Entry 5VN7 (X-ray diffraction, 2.70 A resolution); this record covers chain A.

== Chain A ==
Protein: Bacteriorhodopsin
Source organism: Halobacterium salinarum (strain ATCC 700922 / JCM 11081 / NRC-1)
UniProt: P02945 (BACR_HALSA); residues -12 to 249 here correspond to UniProt positions 1-262 (UniProt number = residue number + 13)
Sequence (262 residues; row label = number of the first residue in the row; numbers below 1 keep their minus sign (Met-12 is residue -12)):
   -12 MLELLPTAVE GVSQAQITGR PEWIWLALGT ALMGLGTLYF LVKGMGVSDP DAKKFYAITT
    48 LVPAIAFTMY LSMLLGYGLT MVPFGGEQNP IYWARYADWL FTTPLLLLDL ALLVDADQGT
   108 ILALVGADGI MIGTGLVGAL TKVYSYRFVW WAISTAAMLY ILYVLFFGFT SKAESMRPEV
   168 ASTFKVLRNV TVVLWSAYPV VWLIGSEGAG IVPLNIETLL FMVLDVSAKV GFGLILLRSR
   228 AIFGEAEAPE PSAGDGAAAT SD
Unresolved in the structure: -12 to 5, 231-249
Modified positions: Lys216 (n~6~-[(2Z,4E,6E,8E)-3,7-dimethyl-9-(2,6,6-trimethylcyclohex-1-en-1-yl)nona-2,4,6,8-tetraenyl]lysine; LYR)
Curated features (UniProtKB/Swiss-Prot):
  - site: Asp85 (Primary proton acceptor)
  - modified residue: Gln1 (Pyrrolidone carboxylic acid)

== Summary ==
Chain A is Bacteriorhodopsin (Halobacterium salinarum (strain ATCC 700922 / JCM 11081 / NRC-1)); the
structure, Structure of bacteriorhodopsin from crystals grown at 20 deg Celcius using GlyNCOC15+4 as an LCP
host ..., was determined by X-ray diffraction together with 5VN9 from the same study.
